PDB entry 1JGQ | X-ray diffraction, 5.00 A resolution (low resolution: residue-level contacts below are approximate; hydrogen-bond / salt-bridge calls are withheld) | chains D and J of the 25 polymer chains in the assembly

[Chain D]
Molecule: tRNA(Phe)
Sequence (74 nucleotides; numbered 1 to 76; 2 numbers in that range are skipped by the numbering (no residue carries them; nothing is unmodelled there); the number before each row is that of its first residue):
     1 UCCGUGAUAA CAAAGC
    18 GGUUAUGUAC CGGAUUUUUA UUCCGGCUA
    48 UXGGGGUUCA AUUCCCCGUC GCGGAGCCA
Modified residues: 4SU (4-thiouridine-5'-monophosphate) at position 8, H2U (5,6-dihydrouridine-5'-monophosphate) at position 20, H2U (5,6-dihydrouridine-5'-monophosphate) at position 21, 5MC (5-methylcytidine-5'-monophosphate) at position 49, 5MU (5-methyluridine 5'-monophosphate) at position 54, PSU (pseudouridine-5'-monophosphate) at position 55

[Chain J]
Protein: 30S ribosomal protein S7
From: Thermus thermophilus
UniProt: P17291 (RS7_THET8); aligned to UniProt positions 1-156 over residues 1-156 (the alignment contains insertions or deletions, so no single offset holds)
Chain sequence (156 residues; numbered 1 to 156; the number before each row is that of its first residue):
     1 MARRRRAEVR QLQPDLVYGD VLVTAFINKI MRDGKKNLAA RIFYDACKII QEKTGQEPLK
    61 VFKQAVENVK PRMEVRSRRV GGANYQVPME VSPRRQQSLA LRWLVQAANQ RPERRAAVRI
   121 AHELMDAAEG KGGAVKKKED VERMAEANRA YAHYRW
Not modelled in the structure: 1

[How chain D and chain J interact]
Contacting residue pairs (7):
  U32(D) - Ser77(J)
  U33(D) - Ser77(J)
  U33(D) - Arg79(J)
  U33(D) - Asn84(J)
  A37(D) - Ala83(J)
  A37(D) - Asn84(J)
  C40(D) - Met144(J)
Other interface residues (no listed pair), chain D (7 interface residues in all): U36, U38, U39
Other interface residues (no listed pair), chain J (11 interface residues in all): Arg76, Arg78, Tyr85, Gln86, Ala147, Asn148

[Summary]
7 residues of chain D face 11 of chain J across their interface.
Here chain D is tRNA(Phe) and chain J is 30S ribosomal protein S7 (Thermus thermophilus). Entry 1JGQ (The Path
of Messenger RNA Through the Ribosome. THIS FILE, 1JGQ, CONTAINS THE 30S RIBOSOME SUBUNIT ...) was determined
by X-ray diffraction, deposited together with 1JGO and 1JGP.
